3OKO - chains B and A; structure by X-ray diffraction, 2.45 A resolution.

[Chain B]
Protein: S25-39 Fab (IgG1k) light chain
Organism: Mus musculus
Notes: antibody fragment or engineered binder
Amino-acid sequence (222 residues; row label = number of the first residue in the row; note: 2 numbers in that range are skipped by the numbering (no residue carries them; nothing is unmodelled there); a row labelled like 52A-52C holds insertion residues (52A, then the next letters in order)):
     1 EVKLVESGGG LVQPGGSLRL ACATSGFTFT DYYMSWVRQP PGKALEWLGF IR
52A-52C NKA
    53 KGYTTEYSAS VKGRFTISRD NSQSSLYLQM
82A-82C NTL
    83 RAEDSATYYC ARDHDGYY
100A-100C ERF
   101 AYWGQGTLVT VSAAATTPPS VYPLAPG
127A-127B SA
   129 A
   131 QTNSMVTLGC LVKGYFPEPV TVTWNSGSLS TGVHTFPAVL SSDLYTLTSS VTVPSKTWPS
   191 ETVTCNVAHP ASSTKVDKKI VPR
Not modelled in the structure: 127A-127B, 131
Disulfides: Cys-22/Cys-92, Cys-140/Cys-195

[Chain A]
Protein: S25-39 Fab (IgG1k) heavy chain
Organism: Mus musculus
Notes: antibody fragment or engineered binder
Amino-acid sequence (219 residues; each row starts with the number of its first residue; note: 1 number in that range is skipped by the numbering (no residue carries it; nothing is unmodelled there); a row labelled like 27A-27F holds insertion residues (27A, then the next letters in order)):
     1 DIVMTQSPSS LAVSAGEKVT MNCKSSQ
27A-27F SLLNSR
    28 TRKNYLAWYQ QKPGQSPKLL IYWASTRESG VPDRFTGSGS GTDFALTISS VQAEDLAVYY
    88 CKQSYNL
    96 RTFGGGTKLE IKRADAAPTV SIFPPSSEQL TSGGASVVCF LNNFYPKDIN VKWKIDGSER
   156 ANGVLNSWTD QDSKDSTYSM TSTLTLTKDE YERHNSYTCE ASHKTSTSPI VKSFNRNEC
Not modelled in the structure: 213-214
Disulfides: Cys-23/Cys-88, Cys-134/Cys-194
Bound ions: Zn2+: Glu-185, His-189

[How chain B and chain A interact]
Residue-residue contacts (80):
  Val-37(B) with Phe-98(A), hydrophobic
  Gln-39(B) with Gln-38(A); Tyr-87(A), hydrogen bond
  Lys-43(B) with Tyr-87(A), hydrogen bond (backbone-side chain)
  Ala-44(B) with Tyr-87(A); Gly-100(A)
  Leu-45(B) with Pro-44(A), hydrophobic; Tyr-87(A), hydrophobic; Phe-98(A)
  Trp-47(B) with Leu-94(A), hydrophobic; Arg-96(A); Phe-98(A)
  Phe-50(B) with Leu-94(A), hydrophobic; Arg-96(A)
  Glu-58(B) with Leu-94(A)
  Tyr-59(B) with Leu-94(A)
  Tyr-91(B) with Gln-38(A), hydrogen bond; Ser-43(A); Pro-44(A)
  Asp-95(B) with Arg-96(A), salt bridge
  His-96(B) with Arg-96(A)
  Tyr-99(B) with Lys-30(A), hydrogen bond; Trp-50(A)
  Tyr-100(B) with Tyr-49(A); Trp-50(A), hydrophobic
  Glu-100A(B) with Tyr-32(A); Tyr-49(A); Trp-50(A); Ser-91(A), hydrogen bond
  Arg-100B(B) with Tyr-36(A); Leu-46(A); Tyr-49(A), hydrogen bond; Glu-55(A), salt bridge
  Phe-100C(B) with Tyr-36(A), hydrogen bond (backbone-side chain); Leu-46(A); Lys-89(A); Arg-96(A)
  Trp-103(B) with Tyr-36(A); Pro-44(A); Phe-98(A), hydrophobic
  Gly-104(B) with Ser-43(A), hydrogen bond (backbone-side chain)
  Gln-105(B) with Ser-43(A)
  Val-121(B) with Glu-123(A)
  Tyr-122(B) with Ser-121(A); Glu-123(A); Gln-124(A); Ser-127(A)
  Pro-123(B) with Ser-121(A); Glu-123(A)
  Leu-124(B) with Phe-118(A); Phe-135(A), hydrophobic
  Ala-125(B) with Phe-118(A)
  Pro-126(B) with Phe-118(A)
  Thr-137(B) with Ser-116(A); Phe-118(A)
  Leu-141(B) with Ser-131(A)
  Lys-143(B) with Gln-124(A); Thr-180(A)
  Thr-161(B) with Lys-169(A)
  His-164(B) with Asn-137(A); Asn-138(A), hydrogen bond; Asp-167(A); Ser-174(A)
  Thr-165(B) with Thr-164(A)
  Phe-166(B) with Phe-135(A), hydrophobic; Asn-137(A); Ser-162(A); Thr-164(A); Ser-174(A); Met-175(A); Thr-176(A)
  Pro-167(B) with Ser-162(A), hydrogen bond (backbone-side chain); Trp-163(A)
  Val-169(B) with Leu-160(A), hydrophobic; Asn-161(A)
  Thr-178(B) with Phe-135(A); Thr-176(A)
  Ser-180(B) with Phe-135(A); Asn-137(A), hydrogen bond
  Lys-208(B) with Glu-123(A), salt bridge
Other interface residues (no listed pair), chain B (46 interface residues in all): Tyr-33, Ser-35, Glu-46, Ala-101, Leu-138, Gly-139, Ser-171, Ser-179
Other interface residues (no listed pair), chain A (42 interface residues in all): Gln-42, Gly-99, Pro-119, Val-133

[Overview]
Chain B and chain A form an interface of 46 and 42 residues respectively, with 11 hydrogen bonds and 3 salt
bridges. Among the polar pairs are Asp-95(B)/Arg-96(A), Arg-100B(B)/Glu-55(A) and Lys-208(B)/Glu-123(A).
Glu-185(A) and His-189(A) coordinate Zn2+.
Chain B is S25-39 Fab (IgG1k) light chain and chain A is S25-39 Fab (IgG1k) heavy chain, both from Mus
musculus; the structure, Crystal structure of S25-39 in complex with Kdo(2.8)Kdo(2.4)Kdo, was determined by
X-ray diffraction, deposited together with 3OKD, 3OKE, 3OKK, 3OKL, 3OKM and 3OKN.
